PDB entry 5F1Z | X-ray diffraction, 2.65 A resolution | chain A

Chain A:
Protein: Non-receptor tyrosine-protein kinase TYK2
Organism: Homo sapiens
Notes: EC 2.7.10.2
UniProt: P29597 (TYK2_HUMAN); residues 884-1176 here = UniProt positions 884-1176
Chain sequence (301 residues; numbered 882 to 1182; the number before each row is that of its first residue):
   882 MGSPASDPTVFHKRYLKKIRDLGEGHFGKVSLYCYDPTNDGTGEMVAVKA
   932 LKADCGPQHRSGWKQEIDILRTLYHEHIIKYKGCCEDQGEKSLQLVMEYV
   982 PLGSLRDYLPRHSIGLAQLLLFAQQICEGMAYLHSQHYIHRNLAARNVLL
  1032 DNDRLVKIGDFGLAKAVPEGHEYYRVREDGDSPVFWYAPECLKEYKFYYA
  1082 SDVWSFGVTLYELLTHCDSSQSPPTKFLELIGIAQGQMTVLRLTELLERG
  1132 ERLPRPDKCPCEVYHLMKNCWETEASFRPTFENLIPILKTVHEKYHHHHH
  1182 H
Disordered / not traced: 882-885, 934-941, 969-971, 1178-1182
Sequence notes: initiating methionine (882); expression tag (883, 1177-1182); conflict Ser-1016 (Ala in P29597), Asn-1023 (Asp in P29597)
Small-molecule neighbours: 5U3 (3-azanyl-5-[(2S)-3-methylbutan-2-yl]-7-[1-methyl-5-(2-oxidanylpropan-2-yl)pyrazol-3-yl]-1H-pyrazolo[4,3-c]pyridin-4-one): Arg-901, Leu-903, Gly-904, Glu-905, Gly-906, Val-911, Ala-928, Ile-960, Met-978, Glu-979, Tyr-980, Val-981, Pro-982, Leu-983, Gly-984, Arg-1027, Asn-1028, Leu-1030, Asp-1041
Swiss-Prot annotation at these positions:
  - binding site (ATP): Leu-903 to Val-911, Lys-930
  - modified residue: Ser-884 (Phosphoserine), Tyr-1054 (Phosphotyrosine), Tyr-1055 (Phosphotyrosine)
  - mutagenesis: Lys-930 (K930R: Complete loss of catalytic activity), Tyr-1054 (Y1054F: Reduces basal catalytic activity and abolishes IFN-dependent activation), Tyr-1055 (Y1055F: Reduces basal catalytic activity and abolishes IFN-dependent activation), Tyr-1145 (Y1145F: Does not affect phosphorylation state and enzymatic activity), Tyr-1176 (Y1176F: Does not affect phosphorylation state and enzymatic activity)

In short:
Bound to chain A: compound 5U3. UniProt lists 10 ATP-binding residues and 5 mutagenesis sites.
Chain A is Non-receptor tyrosine-protein kinase TYK2 (Homo sapiens); the structure, Structure of TYK2 with
inhibitor 16:
3-azanyl-5-[(2S)-3-methylbutan-2-yl]-7-[1-methyl-5-(2-oxidanylpropan-2-yl)pyrazol-3-yl]-1H-pyrazolo[4,3-c]pyridin-4-one,
was determined by X-ray diffraction together with 5F20 from the same study.
